Entry 7BAJ (X-ray diffraction, 1.65 A resolution); this record covers chain A.

== Chain A ==
Protein: Main Protease
From: Severe acute respiratory syndrome coronavirus 2
Notes: EC 3.4.19.12, 3.4.22.-, 3.4.22.69, 2.7.7.48, 3.6.4.12, 3.6.4.13, 3.1.13.-, 3.1.-.-, 2.1.1.-
UniProtKB: P0DTD1 (R1AB_SARS2); residues 1-306 here correspond to UniProt positions 3264-3569 (UniProt number = residue number + 3263)
Sequence (306 residues; each row starts with the number of its first residue):
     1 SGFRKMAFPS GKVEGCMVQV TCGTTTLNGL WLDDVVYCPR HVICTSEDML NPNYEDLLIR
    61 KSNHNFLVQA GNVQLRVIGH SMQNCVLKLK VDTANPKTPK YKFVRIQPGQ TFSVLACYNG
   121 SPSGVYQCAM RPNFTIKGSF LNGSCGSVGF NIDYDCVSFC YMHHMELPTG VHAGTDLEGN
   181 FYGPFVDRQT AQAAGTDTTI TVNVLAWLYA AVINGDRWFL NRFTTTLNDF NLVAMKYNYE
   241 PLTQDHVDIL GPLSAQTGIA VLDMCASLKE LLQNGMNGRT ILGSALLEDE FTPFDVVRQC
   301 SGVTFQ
Curated features (UniProtKB/Swiss-Prot):
  - active site: His41 (For 3CL-PRO activity), Cys145 (Nucleophile)
  - site: Gln306 (Cleavage)
  - cross-link (Glycyl lysine isopeptide (Lys-Gly)): Lys5 (interchain with G-Cter in ubiquitin), Lys90 (interchain with G-Cter in ubiquitin)
Reported in the primary citation:
  - catalytic residues: Cys145 (proposed by the authors, not directly observed)
  - contacts within the chain: His41-His164 (water-mediated contact)

== Overview ==
UniProt lists active-site residues His41 and Cys145. From the paper: the catalytic residue Cys145; contacts
within the chain involving His164 and His41.
Chain A is Main Protease (Severe acute respiratory syndrome coronavirus 2); the structure, Crystal structure
of ligand-free SARS-CoV-2 main protease, was determined by X-ray diffraction together with 7BAK and 7BAL from
the same study.
